PDB entry 4AG5 | X-ray diffraction, 2.45 A resolution | chains A and D

== Chain A (and D) ==
Protein: Type IV secretory pathway VIRB4 components-like protein
From: Thermoanaerobacter pseudethanolicus
Notes: fragment: atpase domain, residues 203-594; chain D of this document is another copy of the same molecule, construct and numbering; everything in this record applies to it too
Reference sequence: B0KAW2 (B0KAW2_THEP3); residue numbers follow UniProt; this construct covers 203-594
Amino-acid sequence (392 residues; numbered 203 to 594; the number before each row is that of its first residue):
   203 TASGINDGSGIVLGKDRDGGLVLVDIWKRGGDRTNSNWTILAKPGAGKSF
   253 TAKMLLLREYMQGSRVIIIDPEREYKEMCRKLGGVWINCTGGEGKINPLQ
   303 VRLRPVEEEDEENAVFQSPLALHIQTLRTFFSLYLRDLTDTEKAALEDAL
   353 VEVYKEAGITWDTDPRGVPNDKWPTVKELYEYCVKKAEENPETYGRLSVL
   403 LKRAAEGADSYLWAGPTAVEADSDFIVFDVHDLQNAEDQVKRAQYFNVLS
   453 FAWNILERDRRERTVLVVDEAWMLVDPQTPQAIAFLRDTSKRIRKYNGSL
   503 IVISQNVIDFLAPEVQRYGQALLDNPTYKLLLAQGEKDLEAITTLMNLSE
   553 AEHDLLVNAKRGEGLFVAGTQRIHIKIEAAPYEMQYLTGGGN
Unresolved in the structure: 203-204, 307-316, 589-594 (chain D: 203-228, 246-247, 266-268, 291-298, 304-317, 420-428, 508-509, 527-531, 537-540, 546-594)
Ion coordination: Mg2+: Ser251, Glu274 (together with ADP)
Small-molecule neighbours: ADP (adenosine-5'-diphosphate): Lys245, Pro246, Gly247, Ala248, Gly249, Lys250, Ser251, Phe252, Glu274, Glu276, Arg563, Gly564, Ile579
From the paper describing this entry:
  - binding site for ADP: Gly247, Ala248, Gly249, Lys250, Phe252, Arg563, Ile579
  - Mg2+ coordination: Ser251, Glu274
  - Mg2+ coordination through a water molecule: Asp471, Glu472

== How chain A and chain D interact ==
Contacting residue pairs - 38 pairs, chain A then chain D:
  Phe318(A) - Glu394(D)
  Phe318(A) - Thr395(D)
  Gln319(A) - Thr343(D)  hydrogen bond
  Ser320(A) - Thr343(D)  hydrogen bond (backbone-side chain)
  Ser320(A) - Thr395(D)
  Ala323(A) - Thr343(D)
  Thr343(A) - Gln319(D)
  Thr343(A) - Ser320(D)  hydrogen bond (side chain-backbone)
  Ala346(A) - Trp363(D)
  Asp350(A) - Asp350(D)
  Asp350(A) - Val353(D)
  Asp350(A) - Trp363(D)
  Val353(A) - Asp350(D)
  Glu354(A) - Glu354(D)
  Thr362(A) - Glu391(D)
  Thr362(A) - Asn392(D)
  Trp363(A) - Ala346(D)
  Trp363(A) - Ala347(D)
  Trp363(A) - Asp350(D)
  Trp363(A) - Asn392(D)  hydrogen bond (backbone-side chain)
  Trp363(A) - Thr395(D)  hydrogen bond (backbone-side chain)
  Trp363(A) - Tyr396(D)
  Asp364(A) - Glu391(D)
  Asp364(A) - Asn392(D)  hydrogen bond (backbone-side chain)
  Asp364(A) - Pro393(D)
  Asp364(A) - Glu394(D)  hydrogen bond (side chain-backbone)
  Asp364(A) - Thr395(D)  hydrogen bond
  Glu391(A) - Asp364(D)
  Asn392(A) - Thr362(D)  hydrogen bond
  Asn392(A) - Trp363(D)  hydrogen bond (side chain-backbone)
  Asn392(A) - Asp364(D)  hydrogen bond (side chain-backbone)
  Pro393(A) - Asp364(D)
  Glu394(A) - Phe318(D)
  Glu394(A) - Asp364(D)  hydrogen bond (backbone-side chain)
  Thr395(A) - Phe318(D)
  Thr395(A) - Trp363(D)
  Thr395(A) - Asp364(D)  hydrogen bond
  Tyr396(A) - Trp363(D)
Other interface residues (no listed pair), chain A (19 interface residues in all): Ala347
Other interface residues (no listed pair), chain D (21 interface residues in all): Ala323, Thr341, Asp342

== Summary ==
The interface between chain A and chain D involves 19 residues on one side and 21 on the other, with 13
hydrogen bonds. Polar pairs include Gln319(A)-Thr343(D), Ser320(A)-Thr343(D) and Trp363(A)-Asn392(D). Chain A
binds ADP. The paper reports a binding site for ADP at Gly247(A), Ala248(A) and Gly249(A) among others; Mg2+
coordination by Ser251(A) and Glu274(A).
Chain A and chain D are both Type IV secretory pathway VIRB4 components-like protein (Thermoanaerobacter
pseudethanolicus); the structure, Structure of VirB4 of Thermoanaerobacter pseudethanolicus, was determined by
X-ray diffraction together with 4AG6 from the same study.
